PDB entry 7JQ8 | solution NMR | chains A and B

# Chain A
Protein: Bromodomain-containing protein 3
Source organism: Homo sapiens
Notes: fragment: NET domain, residues 554-640
UniProtKB: Q15059 (BRD3_HUMAN); residues 10-96 here correspond to UniProt positions 554-640 (UniProt number = residue number + 544)
Amino-acid sequence (96 residues; each row starts with the number of its first residue):
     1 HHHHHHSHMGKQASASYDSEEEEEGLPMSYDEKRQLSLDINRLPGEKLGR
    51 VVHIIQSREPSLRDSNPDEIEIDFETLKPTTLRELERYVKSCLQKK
Differences from the reference sequence: expression tag (1-9)
Swiss-Prot annotation at these positions:
  - modified residue: S19 (Phosphoserine)

# Chain B
Protein: Integrase peptide
Source organism: Moloney murine leukemia virus (isolate Shinnick)
Notes: EC 2.7.7.-, 3.1.-.-; fragment: C-terminal Tail, residues 1716-1738
UniProtKB: P03355 (POL_MLVMS); residues 201-223 here correspond to UniProt positions 1716-1738 (UniProt number = residue number + 1515)
Amino-acid sequence (23 residues; row label = number of the first residue in the row):
   201 SRLTWRVQRSQNPLKIRLTREAP

# Chain A / chain B interface
Pairs across the interface - 38 pairs, chain A then chain B:
  Y30(A) - L214(B)
  K33(A) - L214(B)
  R34(A) - P213(B)
  R34(A) - L214(B)
  S37(A) - P213(B)
  S37(A) - I216(B)
  N41(A) - V207(B)
  N41(A) - I216(B)
  G45(A) - W205(B)
  L48(A) - W205(B)
  L48(A) - V207(B)
  L48(A) - L218(B)
  G49(A) - W205(B)
  V52(A) - W205(B)
  V52(A) - L218(B)
  D68(A) - W205(B)
  D68(A) - L218(B)
  D68(A) - R220(B)
  E69(A) - R217(B)
  E69(A) - L218(B)
  E69(A) - T219(B)
  E69(A) - R220(B)
  I70(A) - I216(B)
  I70(A) - R217(B)
  I70(A) - L218(B)
  E71(A) - S210(B)
  E71(A) - I216(B)
  E71(A) - R217(B)
  I72(A) - L214(B)
  I72(A) - K215(B)
  I72(A) - I216(B)
  D73(A) - L214(B)
  D73(A) - K215(B)
  F74(A) - L214(B)
  F74(A) - I216(B)
  E75(A) - N212(B)
  E75(A) - L214(B)
  E75(A) - K215(B)
Other interface residues (no listed pair), chain A (18 interface residues in all): I40
The authors on this interface:
  - interface residues, chain A: E69(A)

# In short
Chain A and chain B form an interface of 18 and 12 residues respectively. From the paper: the interface
residue E69(A).
Chain A is Bromodomain-containing protein 3 (Homo sapiens) and chain B is Integrase peptide (Moloney murine
leukemia virus (isolate Shinnick)); the structure, Solution NMR structure of human Brd3 ET domain, was
determined by solution NMR, deposited together with 7JYN.
